6K64 - chains A and B of the 4 polymer chains in the assembly; structure by X-ray diffraction, 1.93 A resolution.

== Chain A (and B) ==
Protein: 3LRH intrabody
From: Homo sapiens
Notes: chain B of this document is another copy of the same molecule, construct and numbering; everything in this record applies to it too
Sequence (135 residues; row label = number of the first residue in the row; numbers below 1 keep their minus sign (Met-19 is residue -19)):
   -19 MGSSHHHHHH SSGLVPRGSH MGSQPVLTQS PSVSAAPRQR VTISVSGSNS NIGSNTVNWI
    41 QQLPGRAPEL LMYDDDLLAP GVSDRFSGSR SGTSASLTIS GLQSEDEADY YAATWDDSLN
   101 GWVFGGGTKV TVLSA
Not modelled in the structure: -19 to 4, 114-115

== Interface between chain A and chain B ==
Residue-residue contacts - 11 pairs, chain A then chain B:
  Leu58(A) with Arg18(B)
  Pro60(A) with Arg18(B)
  Gly61(A) with Gln83(B), hydrogen bond (backbone-side chain)
  Val62(A) with Gln83(B)
  Ser63(A) with Gln83(B); Glu85(B), hydrogen bond
  Asp64(A) with Ser63(B), hydrogen bond; Arg65(B), salt bridge
  Arg65(A) with Glu85(B), salt bridge
  Gln83(A) with Arg46(B); Glu85(B)
Also at the interface, not in a pair above, chain B (7 interface residues in all): Pro17

== Summary ==
The interface between chain A and chain B involves 8 residues on one side and 7 on the other; the contacts
include 3 hydrogen bonds and 2 salt bridges. Among the polar pairs are Asp64(A)-Arg65(B), Arg65(A)-Glu85(B)
and Gly61(A)-Gln83(B).
Chain A and chain B are both 3LRH intrabody (Homo sapiens); the structure, Application of anti-helix
antibodies in protein structure determination (8188-3LRH), was determined by X-ray diffraction together with
6K3M, 6K65, 6K67, 6K69, 6K6A and 6K6B from the same study.
